6N9I - chain A; structure by X-ray diffraction, 1.60 A resolution.

== Chain A ==
Protein: Putative hydrolase
Source organism: Parageobacillus caldoxylosilyticus NBRC 107762
Reference sequence: A0A023DFE8 (A0A023DFE8_9BACI); residues 2-283 here correspond to UniProt positions 1-282 (UniProt number = residue number - 1)
Amino-acid sequence (297 residues; row label = number of the first residue in the row; numbers below 1 keep their minus sign (Trp-13 is residue -13)):
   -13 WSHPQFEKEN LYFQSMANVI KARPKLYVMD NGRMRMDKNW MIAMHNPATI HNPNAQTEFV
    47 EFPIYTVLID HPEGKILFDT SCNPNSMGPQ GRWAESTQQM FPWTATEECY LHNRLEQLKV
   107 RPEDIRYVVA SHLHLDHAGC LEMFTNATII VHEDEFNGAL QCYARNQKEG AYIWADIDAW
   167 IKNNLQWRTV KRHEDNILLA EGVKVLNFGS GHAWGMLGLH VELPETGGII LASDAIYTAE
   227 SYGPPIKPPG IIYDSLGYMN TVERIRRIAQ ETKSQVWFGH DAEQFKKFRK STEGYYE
Unresolved in the structure: -13 to 7
Construct notes: expression tag (-13 to 1)
Metal / ion sites: Co2+: His118, His120, His198, Asp220; Fe ion: Asp122, His123, Asp220, His266
From the paper describing this entry:
  - Co2+ coordination: His118, His120, His198, Asp220
  - Fe ion coordination: Asp122, His123, Asp220, His266
  - conformationally variable residues (loop rearrangement): Ile237

== Overview ==
His118, His120, His198 and Asp220 coordinate Co2+. Asp122, His123, Asp220 and His266 coordinate a Fe ion ion.
From the paper: Co2+ coordination by His118, His120 and His198 among others; Fe ion coordination by Asp122,
His123 and Asp220 among others.
Chain A is Putative hydrolase (Parageobacillus caldoxylosilyticus NBRC 107762); the structure, Structure of
the Quorum Quenching lactonase from Parageobacillus caldoxylosilyticus - free, was determined by X-ray
diffraction (same publication as 6N9Q and 6N9R).
